6W5O - chain A; structure by X-ray diffraction, 2.55 A resolution.

# Chain A
Molecule: BAT-2 Beta-lactamase delta mutant
From: Bacillus atrophaeus
Notes: EC 3.5.2.6; engineered mutation(s): RLT deletion
Reference sequence: A0A0H3EA14 (A0A0H3EA14_BACA1); aligned to UniProt positions 1-264 over residues 26-289 (the alignment contains insertions or deletions, so no single offset holds)
Amino-acid sequence (264 residues; each row starts with the number of its first residue):
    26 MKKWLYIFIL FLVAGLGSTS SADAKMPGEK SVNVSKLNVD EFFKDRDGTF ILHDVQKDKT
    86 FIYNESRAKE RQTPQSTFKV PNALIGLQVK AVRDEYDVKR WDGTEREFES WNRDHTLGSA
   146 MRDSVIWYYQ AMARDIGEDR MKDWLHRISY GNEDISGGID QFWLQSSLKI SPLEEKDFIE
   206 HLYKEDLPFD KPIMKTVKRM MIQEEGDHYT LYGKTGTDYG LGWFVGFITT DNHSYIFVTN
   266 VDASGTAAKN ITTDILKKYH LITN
Unresolved in the structure: 26-55
Modified residues: Lys104 (lysine nz-carboxylic acid; KCX)

# In short
Chain A is BAT-2 Beta-lactamase delta mutant (Bacillus atrophaeus); the structure, Class D beta-lactamase
BAT-2 delta mutant, was determined by X-ray diffraction (same publication as 6W5E, 6W5F and 6W5G).
